PDB entry 8F2O | electron microscopy, 3.00 A resolution | chains T and U of the 47 polymer chains in the assembly

== Chain T (and U) ==
Molecule: Major capsid protein
From: Bacillus phage phi29
Notes: chain U of this document is another copy of the same molecule, construct and numbering; everything in this record applies to it too
UniProt: P13849 (CAPSD_BPPH2); numbering as in UniProt (aligned over 1-448)
Amino-acid sequence (448 residues; numbered 1 to 448; the number before each row is that of its first residue):
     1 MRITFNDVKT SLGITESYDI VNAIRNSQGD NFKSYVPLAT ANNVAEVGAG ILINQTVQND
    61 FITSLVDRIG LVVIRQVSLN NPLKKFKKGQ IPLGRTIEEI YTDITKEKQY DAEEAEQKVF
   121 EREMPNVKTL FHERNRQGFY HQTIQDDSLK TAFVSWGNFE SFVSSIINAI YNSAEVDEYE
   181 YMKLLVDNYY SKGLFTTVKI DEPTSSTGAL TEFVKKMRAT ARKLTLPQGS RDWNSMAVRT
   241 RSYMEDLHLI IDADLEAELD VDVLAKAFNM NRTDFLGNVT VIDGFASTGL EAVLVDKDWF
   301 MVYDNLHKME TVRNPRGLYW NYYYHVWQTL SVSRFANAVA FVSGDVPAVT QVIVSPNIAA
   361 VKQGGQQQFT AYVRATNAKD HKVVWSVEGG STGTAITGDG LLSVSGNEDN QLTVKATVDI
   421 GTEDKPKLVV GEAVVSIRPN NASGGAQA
Unresolved in the structure: 440-448

== How chain T and chain U interact ==
Contacting residue pairs (8; chain T residue first):
  Q28(T) with D380(U); H381(U); V383(U)
  D30(T) with D380(U)
  K33(T) with D232(U), salt bridge
  L38(T) with E107(U)
  A39(T) with E107(U), hydrogen bond (backbone-side chain)
  F268(T) with F268(U), hydrophobic
Interface residues without a listed pair, chain T (9 interface residues in all): N26, P37, T40
Interface residues without a listed pair, chain U (11 interface residues in all): K106, Q109, A371, V373, A378

== In short ==
The interface between chain T and chain U involves 9 residues on one side and 11 on the other, with 1 hydrogen
bond and 1 salt bridge. Polar contacts include K33(T)-D232(U) and A39(T)-E107(U).
Both chains are Major capsid protein (Bacillus phage phi29). Entry 8F2O (Phi-29 expanded, DNA-packaged
fiberless prohead) was determined by electron microscopy, deposited together with 8F2M and 8F2N.
